PDB entry 5C32 | X-ray diffraction, 3.05 A resolution | chains B and C of the 4 polymer chains in the assembly

Chain B (and C):
Protein: Putative transposon Tn552 DNA-invertase bin3
Source organism: Staphylococcus aureus
Notes: chain C of this document is another copy of the same molecule, construct and numbering; everything in this record applies to it too
UniProtKB: P20384 (BIN3_STAAU); numbering as in UniProt (aligned over 1-128)
Sequence (128 residues; numbered 1 to 128; the number before each row is that of its first residue):
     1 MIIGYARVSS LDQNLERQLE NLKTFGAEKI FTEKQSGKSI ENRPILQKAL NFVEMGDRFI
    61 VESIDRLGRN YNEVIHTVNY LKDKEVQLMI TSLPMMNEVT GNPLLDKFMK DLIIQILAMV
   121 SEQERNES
Unresolved in the structure: 127-128
Modified residues: Mse1, Mse55, Mse89, Mse95, Mse96, Mse109, Mse119 (selenomethionine; parent Met)
Sequence notes: engineered mutation Glu54 (Arg in P20384), Thr100 (Ile in P20384)
Curated features (UniProtKB/Swiss-Prot):
  - active site: Ser9 (O-(5'-phospho-DNA)-serine intermediate)
From the paper describing this entry:
  - mutagenesis - I100T: increased catalytic activity (citing earlier work)
  - catalytic residues: Arg69 (proposed by the authors, not directly observed)
  - mutagenesis - R54E: unchanged catalytic activity (citing earlier work)

Chain B / chain C interface:
Contacting residue pairs (13):
  Leu93(B) with Leu105(C), hydrophobic
  Pro94(B) with Gly101(C)
  Val99(B) with Mse95(C)
  Thr100(B) with Leu93(C); Pro94(C); Mse95(C)
  Leu105(B) with Leu117(C), hydrophobic
  Phe108(B) with Ile116(C), hydrophobic
  Mse109(B) with Ile113(C); Ile116(C), hydrophobic
  Leu112(B) with Leu112(C), hydrophobic
  Ile113(B) with Mse109(C)
  Ile116(B) with Phe108(C), hydrophobic
Interface residues without a listed pair, chain B (11 interface residues in all): Gly101
Interface residues without a listed pair, chain C (13 interface residues in all): Ser92, Mse96

Summary:
11 residues of chain B and 13 residues of chain C are in contact. From UniProt: active-site residue Ser9(B) on
chain B. The paper reports the catalytic residue Arg69(B); I100T of chain B increases catalytic activity.
Chain B and chain C are both Putative transposon Tn552 DNA-invertase bin3 (Staphylococcus aureus); the
structure, Constitutively active Sin recombinase cataltyic domain - I100T, was determined by X-ray diffraction
together with 5C31, 5C34 and 5C35 from the same study.
